Entry 5TDT (X-ray diffraction, 1.82 A resolution); this record covers chains B and H of the 8 polymer chains in the assembly.

Chain B:
Molecule: Toluene-4-monooxygenase system protein E
Source organism: Pseudomonas mendocina
Notes: EC 1.14.13.-
Reference sequence: Q00460 (TMOE_PSEME); numbering as in UniProt (aligned over 1-307)
Chain sequence (307 residues; numbered 1 to 307; the number before each row is that of its first residue):
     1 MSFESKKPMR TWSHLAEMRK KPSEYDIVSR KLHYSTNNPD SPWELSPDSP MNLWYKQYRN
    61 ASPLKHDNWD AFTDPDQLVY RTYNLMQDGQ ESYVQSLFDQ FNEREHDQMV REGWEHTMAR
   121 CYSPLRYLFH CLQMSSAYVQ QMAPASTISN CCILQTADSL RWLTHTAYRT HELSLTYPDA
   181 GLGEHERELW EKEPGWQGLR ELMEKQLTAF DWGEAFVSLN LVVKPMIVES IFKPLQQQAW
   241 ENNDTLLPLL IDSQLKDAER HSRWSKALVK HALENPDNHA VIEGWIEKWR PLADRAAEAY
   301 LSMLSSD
Disordered / not traced: 1

Chain H:
Molecule: Toluene-4-monooxygenase system protein D
Source organism: Pseudomonas mendocina
Notes: EC 1.14.13.-
Reference sequence: Q00459 (TMOD_PSEME); residues 1-103 here = UniProt positions 1-103
Chain sequence (103 residues; each row starts with the number of its first residue):
     1 MSTLADQALH NNNVGPIIRA GDLVEPVIET AEIDNPGKEI TVEDRRAYVR IAAEGELILT
    61 RKTLEEQLGR PFNMQELEIN LASFAGQIQA DEDQIRFYFD KTM
Disordered / not traced: 1-2

How chain B and chain H interact:
Contacting residue pairs - 8 pairs, chain B then chain H:
  Lys20(B) with Glu66(H)
  Lys21(B) with Glu29(H), salt bridge; Glu66(H); Gln67(H), hydrogen bond (side chain-backbone)
  Ser23(B) with Gly69(H)
  Glu24(B) with Gly69(H), hydrogen bond (backbone-backbone); Arg70(H)
  Arg81(B) with Arg70(H)
Also at the interface, not in a pair above, chain B (6 interface residues in all): Gln77
Also at the interface, not in a pair above, chain H (6 interface residues in all): Pro71

In short:
The chain B/chain H interface involves 6 residues from each chain; the contacts include 2 hydrogen bonds and 1
salt bridge. Polar pairs include Lys21(B)-Glu29(H), Lys21(B)-Gln67(H) and Glu24(B)-Gly69(H).
Here chain B is Toluene-4-monooxygenase system protein E and chain H is Toluene-4-monooxygenase system protein
D, both from Pseudomonas mendocina. Entry 5TDT (Oxygenated toluene intermediate in toluene 4-monooxygenase
(T4moHD) after reaction in the crystal) was determined by X-ray diffraction (same publication as 5TDS, 5TDU
and 5TDV).
